Entry 3NYQ (X-ray diffraction, 1.43 A resolution); this record covers chain A.

[Chain A]
Protein: Malonyl-CoA Ligase
Source organism: Streptomyces coelicolor
UniProtKB: Q9L0A2 (Q9L0A2_STRCO); residue numbers follow UniProt; this construct covers 1-485
Chain sequence (505 residues; numbered -19 to 485; the number before each row is that of its first residue; numbers below 1 keep their minus sign (Met-19 is residue -19)):
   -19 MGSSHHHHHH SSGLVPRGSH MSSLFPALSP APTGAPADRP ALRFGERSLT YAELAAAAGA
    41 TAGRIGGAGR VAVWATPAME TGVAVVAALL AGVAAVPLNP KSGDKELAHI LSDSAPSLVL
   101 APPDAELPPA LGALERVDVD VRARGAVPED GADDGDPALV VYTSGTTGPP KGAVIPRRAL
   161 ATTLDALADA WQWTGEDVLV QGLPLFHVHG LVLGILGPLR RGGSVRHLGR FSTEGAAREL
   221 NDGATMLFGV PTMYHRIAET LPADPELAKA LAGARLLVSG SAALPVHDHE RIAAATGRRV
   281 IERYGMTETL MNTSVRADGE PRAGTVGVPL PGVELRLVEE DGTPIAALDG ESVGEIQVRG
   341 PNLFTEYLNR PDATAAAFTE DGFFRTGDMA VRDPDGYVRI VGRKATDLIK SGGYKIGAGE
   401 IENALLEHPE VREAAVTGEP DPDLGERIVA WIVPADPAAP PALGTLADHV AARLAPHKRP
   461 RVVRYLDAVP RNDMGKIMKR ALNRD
Unresolved in the structure: -19 to 3, 47-49, 319-323, 472-485
Sequence notes: expression tag (-19 to 0)
Small-molecule neighbours:
  - adenosine monophosphate (AMP): Thr143, Gly260, Ser261, Ala262, Ala263, Glu282, Arg283, Tyr284, Gly285, Met286, Thr287, Val306, Asp368, Ile380, Leu388, Lys390, Lys395
  - methylmalonyl-coenzyme A (MCA): Leu183, Pro184, His187, Val188, His189, Val230, Thr232, Met233, Arg236, Ser261, Arg283, Gly285, Met286, Thr287, Met291, Lys390, Ser391, Gly392, Gly393, Tyr394, Leu424, Arg461
From the paper describing this entry:
  - binding site for methylmalonyl-coenzyme A: Val188, His189, Arg236, Ser261, Arg283, Met291, Gly392, Gly393, Tyr394, Arg461
  - binding site for adenosine monophosphate: Thr287, Asp368, Lys390, Lys395
  - specificity-determining residues: Val188, Met291 (proposed by the authors, not directly observed)
  - binding site for adenosine monophosphate: Ser261 to Ala263 (proposed by the authors, not directly observed)

[Summary]
Chain A binds methylmalonyl-coenzyme A and adenosine monophosphate. From the paper: a binding site for
methylmalonyl-coenzyme A at Val188, His189 and Arg236 among others; a binding site for adenosine monophosphate
at Thr287, Asp368 and Lys390 among others.
Chain A is Malonyl-CoA Ligase (Streptomyces coelicolor); the structure, Malonyl-CoA Ligase Ternary Product
Complex with Methylmalonyl-CoA and AMP bound, was determined by X-ray diffraction (same publication as 3NYR).
